8FMZ - chains C and E of the 6 polymer chains in the assembly; structure by electron microscopy, 2.59 A resolution.

[Chain C]
Molecule: Guanine nucleotide-binding protein G(I)/G(S)/G(T) subunit beta-1
From: Homo sapiens
Reference sequence: P62873 (GBB1_HUMAN); numbering as in UniProt (aligned over 2-340)
Sequence (358 residues; each row starts with the number of its first residue; numbers below 1 keep their minus sign (Met-17 is residue -17)):
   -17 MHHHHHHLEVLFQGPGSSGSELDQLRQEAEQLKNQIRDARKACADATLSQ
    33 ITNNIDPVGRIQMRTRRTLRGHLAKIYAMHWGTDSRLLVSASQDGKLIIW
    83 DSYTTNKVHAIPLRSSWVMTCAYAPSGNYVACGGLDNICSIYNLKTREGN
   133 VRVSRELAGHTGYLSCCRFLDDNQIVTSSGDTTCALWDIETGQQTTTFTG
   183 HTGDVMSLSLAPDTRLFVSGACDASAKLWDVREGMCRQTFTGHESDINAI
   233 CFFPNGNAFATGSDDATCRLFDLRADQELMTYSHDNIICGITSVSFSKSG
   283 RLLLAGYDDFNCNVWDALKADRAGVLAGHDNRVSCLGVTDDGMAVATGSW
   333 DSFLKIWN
Disordered / not traced: -17 to 2
Sequence notes: expression tag (-17 to 1)
UniProt features mapped onto this chain:
  - modified residue: Ser2 (N-acetylserine), His266 (Phosphohistidine)
  - natural variant: Leu30 (L30F: In MRD42; uncertain significance), Arg52 (R52G: In MRD42), Gly64 (G64V: In MRD42), Asp76 (D76E: In MRD42; D76G: In MRD42), Gly77 (G77S: In MRD42), Lys78 (K78R: In MRD42), Ile80 (I80N: In MRD42; I80T: In MRD42), His91 (H91R: In MRD42; uncertain significance), Ala92 (A92T: In MRD42), Pro94 (P94S: In MRD42), Leu95 (L95P: In MRD42), Arg96 (R96L: In MRD42), 5 further natural variant entries in UniProt

[Chain E]
Molecule: scFv16
From: Lama glama
Notes: antibody fragment or engineered binder
Sequence (267 residues; each row starts with the number of its first residue; note: 3 numbers in that range are skipped by the numbering (no residue carries them; nothing is unmodelled there); a row labelled like 120A-120O holds insertion residues (120A, then the next letters in order)):
     1 DVQLVESGGGLVQPGGSRKLSCSASGFAFSSFGMHWVRQAPEKGLEWVAY
    51 ISSGSGTIYYADTVKGRFTISRDDPKNTLFLQMTSLRSEDTAMYYCVRSI
   101 YYYGSSPFDFWGQGTTLTVS
120A-120O SGGGGSGGGGSGGGG
   124 SDIVMTQATSSVPVTPGESVSISCRSSKSLLHSNGNTYLYWFLQRPGQSP
   174 QLLIYRMSNLASGVPDRFSGSGSGTAFTLTISRLEAEDVGVYYCMQHLEY
   224 PLTFGAGTKLELKAAALEVLFQGPHHHHHHHH
Disordered / not traced: 1, 120A-120O, 138, 236-255
Disulfide bonds: Cys147-Cys217

[Chain C / chain E interface]
Pairs across the interface (10; chain C residue first):
  Asp66(C) - Tyr103(E)
  Arg68(C) - Tyr103(E)
  Leu69(C) - Tyr103(E)  hydrophobic
  Val90(C) - Tyr102(E)  hydrophobic
  His91(C) - Tyr102(E)
  Glu130(C) - Gly26(E)
  Glu130(C) - Phe27(E)
  Glu130(C) - Ala28(E)  hydrogen bond (backbone-backbone)
  Glu130(C) - Phe32(E)
  Gly131(C) - Phe32(E)
Other interface residues (no listed pair), chain C (10 interface residues in all): Asp83, Arg129, Asn132
Other interface residues (no listed pair), chain E (9 interface residues in all): Val2, Ser31, Ile100

[In short]
10 residues of chain C and 9 residues of chain E are in contact; the contacts include 1 hydrogen bond. Its one
hydrogen bond, Glu130(C)-Ala28(E), is backbone to backbone.
Chain C is Guanine nucleotide-binding protein G(I)/G(S)/G(T) subunit beta-1 (Homo sapiens) and chain E is
scFv16 (Lama glama); the structure, Neurotensin receptor allosterism revealed in complex with a biased
allosteric modulator, was determined by electron microscopy together with 8FN0 and 8FN1 from the same study.
